6VN6 - chain A; structure by X-ray diffraction, 2.99 A resolution.

== Chain A ==
Name: Ubiquitin carboxyl-terminal hydrolase 7
Notes: EC 3.4.19.12
UniProt: Q93009 (UBP7_HUMAN); residue numbers follow UniProt; this construct covers 207-555
Chain sequence (350 residues; each row starts with the number of its first residue):
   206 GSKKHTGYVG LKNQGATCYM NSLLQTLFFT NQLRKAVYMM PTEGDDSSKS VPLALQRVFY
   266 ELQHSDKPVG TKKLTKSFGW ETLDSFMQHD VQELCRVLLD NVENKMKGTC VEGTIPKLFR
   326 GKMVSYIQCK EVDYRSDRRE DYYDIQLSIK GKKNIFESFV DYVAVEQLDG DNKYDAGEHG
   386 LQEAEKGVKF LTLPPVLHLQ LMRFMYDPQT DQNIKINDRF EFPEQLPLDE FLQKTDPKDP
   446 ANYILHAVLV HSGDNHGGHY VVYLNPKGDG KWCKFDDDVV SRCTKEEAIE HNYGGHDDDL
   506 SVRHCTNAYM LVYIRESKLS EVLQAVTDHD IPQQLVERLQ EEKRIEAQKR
Unresolved in the structure: 206, 219-221, 500-510
Differences from the reference sequence: expression tag (206)
Curated features (UniProtKB/Swiss-Prot):
  - active site: Cys223 (Nucleophile), His464 (Proton acceptor)
  - natural variant: Met225 (M225I: In HAFOUS), Glu345 (E345K: In HAFOUS), Leu373 (L373F: In HAFOUS), Gly392 (G392D: In HAFOUS), Val485 (V485G: In HAFOUS)
  - mutagenesis: Cys223 (C223A: Complete loss of activity. Localized in the nucleus and does not inhibit FOXO4-dependent transcriptional activity. Loss of ability to deubiquitinate CRY2; C223S: Catalytically inactive mutant ...), His456 (H456A: Complete loss of activity), His464 (H464A: Complete loss of activity)
Bound ions: Zn2+: Cys300, Asp349, His403
Ligand contacts: R4J ([(2R)-5-chloro-7-{2-[(2S)-1-chloro-2,3-dihydroxypropan-2-yl]thieno[3,2-b]pyridin-7-yl}-2,3-dihydro-1-benzofuran-2-yl](piperazin-1-yl)methanone): Tyr224, Met292, His294, Asp295, Val296, Gln297, Gln351, Gln405, Leu406, Met407, Arg408, Phe409, Lys420, His456, Asn460, Tyr465, Asn512, Tyr514

== Overview ==
Bound to chain A: compound R4J. Cys300, Asp349 and His403 form the Zn2+ site. From UniProt: active-site
residues Cys223 and His464 and 3 mutagenesis sites.
Chain A is Ubiquitin carboxyl-terminal hydrolase 7; the structure, USP7 in complex with ligand compound 14,
was determined by X-ray diffraction (same publication as 6VN2, 6VN3, 6VN4 and 6VN5).
